PDB entry 6XMR | X-ray diffraction, 1.70 A resolution | chains A and B

Chain A (and B):
Name: Aminopeptidase P family protein
From: Lactococcus lactis
Notes: EC 3.4.13.9; chain B of this document is another copy of the same molecule, construct and numbering; everything in this record applies to it too
UniProt: A8WBX8 (A8WBX8_9LACT); residues 1-362 here = UniProt positions 1-362
Amino-acid sequence (362 residues; numbered 1 to 362; the number before each row is that of its first residue):
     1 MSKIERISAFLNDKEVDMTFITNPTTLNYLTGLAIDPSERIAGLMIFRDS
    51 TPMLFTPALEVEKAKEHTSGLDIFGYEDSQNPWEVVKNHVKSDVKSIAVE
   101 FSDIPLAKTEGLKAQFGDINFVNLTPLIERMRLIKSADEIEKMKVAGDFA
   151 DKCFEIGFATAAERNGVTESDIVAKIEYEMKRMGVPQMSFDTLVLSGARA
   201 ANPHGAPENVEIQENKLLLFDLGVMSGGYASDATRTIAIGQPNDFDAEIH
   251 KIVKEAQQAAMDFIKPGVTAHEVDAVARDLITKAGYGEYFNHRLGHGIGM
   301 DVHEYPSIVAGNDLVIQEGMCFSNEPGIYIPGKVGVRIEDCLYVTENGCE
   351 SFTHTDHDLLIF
Sequence notes: engineered mutation Ser38 (His in A8WBX8)
Ion coordination: Mn2+ site 1: Asp221, Asp232, Glu339; Mn2+ site 2: Asp232, His296, Glu325, Glu339

Chain A / chain B interface:
Pairs across the interface (32):
  Leu59(A) with His204(B)
  Val99(A) with Leu106(B), hydrophobic
  Phe101(A) with Pro105(B); Leu106(B), hydrogen bond (backbone-backbone); Ala107(B), hydrogen bond (backbone-backbone)
  Ser102(A) with Pro105(B)
  Ile104(A) with Pro105(B); Leu106(B), hydrogen bond (backbone-backbone)
  Pro105(A) with Phe101(B); Ser102(B); Ile104(B); Pro105(B), hydrophobic
  Leu106(A) with Val99(B), hydrophobic; Phe101(B), hydrogen bond (backbone-backbone); Ile104(B), hydrogen bond (backbone-backbone); Phe121(B), hydrophobic
  Ala107(A) with Phe101(B), hydrogen bond (backbone-backbone)
  Phe121(A) with Leu106(B), hydrophobic
  Asp171(A) with Arg182(B), salt bridge
  Val173(A) with Lys181(B)
  Ala174(A) with Tyr178(B); Lys181(B); Arg182(B)
  Lys175(A) with Tyr178(B)
  Glu177(A) with Lys181(B), salt bridge
  Tyr178(A) with Ala174(B); Lys175(B); Tyr178(B), hydrophobic
  Lys181(A) with Ala174(B); Glu177(B), salt bridge
  Arg182(A) with Asp171(B), salt bridge; Ala174(B)
Other interface residues (no listed pair), chain A (21 interface residues in all): Asp103, Thr109, Glu110, His303
Other interface residues (no listed pair), chain B (21 interface residues in all): Glu39, Asp103, Thr109, Glu110, Val173

Overview:
The chain A/chain B interface involves 21 residues from each chain; the contacts include 6 hydrogen bonds and
4 salt bridges. Among the polar pairs are Asp171(A)-Arg182(B), Glu177(A)-Lys181(B) and Phe101(A)-Leu106(B).
Asp221(A), Asp232(A) and Glu339(A) form the Mn2+ site 1.
Chain A and chain B are both Aminopeptidase P family protein (Lactococcus lactis); the structure, X-ray
crystallographic structure model of Lactococcus lactis prolidase mutant H38S, was determined by X-ray
diffraction together with 7N02 and 7K3U from the same study.
